PDB entry 5G1C | X-ray diffraction, 1.81 A resolution | chains A and B

# Chain A (and B)
Name: Histone deacetylase-like amidohydrolase
Notes: EC 3.5.1.4; chain B of this document is another copy of the same molecule, construct and numbering; everything in this record applies to it too
UniProtKB: Q70I53 (HDAH_ALCSD); residues 2-369 here = UniProt positions 2-369
Chain sequence (370 residues; row label = number of the first residue in the row; numbering starts at 0):
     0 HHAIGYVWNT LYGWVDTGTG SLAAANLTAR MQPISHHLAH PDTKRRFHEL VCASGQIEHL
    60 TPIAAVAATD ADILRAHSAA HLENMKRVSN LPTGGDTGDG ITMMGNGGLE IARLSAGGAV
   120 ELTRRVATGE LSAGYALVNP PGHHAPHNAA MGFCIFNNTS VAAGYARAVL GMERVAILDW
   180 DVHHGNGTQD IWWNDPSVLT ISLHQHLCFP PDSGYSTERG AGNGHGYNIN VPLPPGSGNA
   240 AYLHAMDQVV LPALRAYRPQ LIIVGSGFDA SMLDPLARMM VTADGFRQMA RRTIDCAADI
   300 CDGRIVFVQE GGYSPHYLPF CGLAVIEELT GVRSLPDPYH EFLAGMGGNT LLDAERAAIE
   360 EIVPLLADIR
Differences from the reference sequence: expression tag (0-1); conflict Pro251 (His in Q70I53)
Ion coordination: K+ site 1: Asp178, Asp180, His182, Ser201, Leu202; Zn2+: Asp180, His182, Asp268 (together with 9RB); K+ site 2: Trp191, Asp194, Val197, Tyr226
Ligand contacts: 9RB ((2E)-N-hydroxy-3-{4-[(E)-(1,3,5-trimethyl-1H-pyrazol-4-yl)diazenyl]phenyl}prop-2-enamide): Leu21, Ala22, Ile100, His142, His143, Gly151, Phe152, Asp180, His182, Phe208, Asp268, Leu275, Gly310, Tyr312, Phe341

# Interface between chain A and chain B
Residue-residue contacts - 13 pairs, chain A then chain B:
  Thr9(A) - Glu48(B)
  Thr9(A) - Cys51(B)
  Leu10(A) - Ala52(B)  hydrophobic
  Trp13(A) - Glu48(B)  hydrogen bond
  Trp13(A) - Ala52(B)  hydrophobic
  Arg44(A) - Arg44(B)
  Arg44(A) - Glu48(B)
  Glu48(A) - Thr9(B)
  Glu48(A) - Trp13(B)  hydrogen bond
  Glu48(A) - Arg44(B)
  Cys51(A) - Thr9(B)
  Ala52(A) - Leu10(B)  hydrophobic
  Ala52(A) - Trp13(B)  hydrophobic
Other interface residues (no listed pair), chain A (8 interface residues in all): Leu49
Other interface residues (no listed pair), chain B (8 interface residues in all): Leu49

# Overview
Chain A and chain B each contribute 8 residues to their interface, with 2 hydrogen bonds. The hydrogen-bonded
pair is Trp13(A)-Glu48(B). Bound to chain A: compound 9RB. The K+ site 1 is built by Asp178(A), Asp180(A),
His182(A), Ser201(A) and Leu202(A).
Both chains are Histone deacetylase-like amidohydrolase. Entry 5G1C (Structure of HDAC like protein from
Bordetella Alcaligenes bound the photoswitchable pyrazole Inhibitor CEW395) was determined by X-ray
diffraction (same publication as 5G3W and 5LI3).
